3IAF - chains A and C of the 4 polymer chains in the assembly; structure by X-ray diffraction, 2.80 A resolution.

# Chain A (and C)
Molecule: Benzaldehyde lyase
Source organism: Pseudomonas fluorescens
Notes: EC 4.1.2.38; chain C of this document is another copy of the same molecule, construct and numbering; everything in this record applies to it too
UniProtKB: Q9F4L3 (Q9F4L3_PSEFL); numbering as in UniProt (aligned over 1-562)
Sequence (570 residues; row label = number of the first residue in the row):
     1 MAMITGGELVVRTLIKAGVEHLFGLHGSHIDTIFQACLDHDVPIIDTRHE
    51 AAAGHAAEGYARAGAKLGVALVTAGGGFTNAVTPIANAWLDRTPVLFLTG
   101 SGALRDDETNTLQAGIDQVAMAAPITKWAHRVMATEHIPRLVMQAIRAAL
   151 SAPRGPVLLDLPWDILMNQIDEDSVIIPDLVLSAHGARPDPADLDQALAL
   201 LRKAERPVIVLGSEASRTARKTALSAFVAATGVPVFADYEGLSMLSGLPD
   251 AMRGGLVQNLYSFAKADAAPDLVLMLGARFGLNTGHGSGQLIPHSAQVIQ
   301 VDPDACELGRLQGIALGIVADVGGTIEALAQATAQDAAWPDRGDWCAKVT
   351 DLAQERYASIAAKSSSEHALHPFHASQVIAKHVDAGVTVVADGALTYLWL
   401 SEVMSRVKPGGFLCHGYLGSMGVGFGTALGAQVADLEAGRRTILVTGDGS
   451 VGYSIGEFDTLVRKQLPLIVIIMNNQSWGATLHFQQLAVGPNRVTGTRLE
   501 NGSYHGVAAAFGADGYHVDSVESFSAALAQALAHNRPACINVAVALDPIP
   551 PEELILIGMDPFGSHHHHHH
Not modelled in the structure: 1, 556-570
Sequence notes: engineered mutation Ser28 (Ala in Q9F4L3); expression tag (563-570)
Modified positions: Ser28 (phosphoserine; SEP)
Bound ions: Mg2+: Asp448, Asn475, Ser477 (together with thiamine diphosphate)
Residues lining bound ligands:
  - thiamine diphosphate (TPP), molecule 1: Leu25, His26, Gly27, Ser28, Glu50, Thr73, Gly76, Gly77, Asn80, Gln113
  - thiamine diphosphate (TPP), molecule 2: Gly393, Ala394, Leu395, Thr396, Gly419, Ser420, Met421, Gly447, Asp448, Gly449, Ser450, Tyr453, Met473, Asn475, Ser477, Trp478, Gly479, Ala480, Thr481, Leu499

# Chain A / chain C interface
Pairs across the interface - 29 pairs, chain A then chain C:
  Leu104(A) - Met133(C)  hydrophobic
  Leu104(A) - His137(C)
  Arg105(A) - His137(C)
  Asp106(A) - His137(C)  hydrogen bond (backbone-side chain)
  Asp107(A) - His130(C)  salt bridge
  Asp107(A) - Arg131(C)
  Asp107(A) - Met133(C)
  Asp107(A) - His137(C)
  Asp107(A) - Arg140(C)  hydrogen bond (backbone-side chain)
  Glu108(A) - Trp128(C)
  Glu108(A) - His130(C)  salt bridge
  Glu108(A) - Arg140(C)  hydrogen bond (backbone-side chain)
  Glu108(A) - Leu141(C)
  Glu108(A) - Gln144(C)
  Thr109(A) - Arg140(C)
  Trp128(A) - Glu108(C)
  His130(A) - Asp107(C)  salt bridge
  His130(A) - Glu108(C)  salt bridge
  Met133(A) - Leu104(C)
  Met133(A) - Met133(C)  hydrophobic
  His137(A) - Leu104(C)
  His137(A) - Arg105(C)
  His137(A) - Asp106(C)
  His137(A) - Asp107(C)
  Arg140(A) - Asp107(C)  hydrogen bond (side chain-backbone)
  Arg140(A) - Glu108(C)  hydrogen bond (side chain-backbone)
  Arg140(A) - Thr109(C)
  Leu141(A) - Glu108(C)
  Gln144(A) - Glu108(C)
Also at the interface, not in a pair above, chain A (14 interface residues in all): Arg131

# Overview
Chain A and chain C each contribute 14 residues to their interface, with 5 hydrogen bonds and 4 salt bridges.
Polar contacts include Asp107(A)-His130(C), Glu108(A)-His130(C) and Asp106(A)-His137(C). Bound to chain A:
thiamine diphosphate. The Mg2+ site is built by Asp448(A), Asn475(A) and Ser477(A).
Chain A and chain C are both Benzaldehyde lyase (Pseudomonas fluorescens); the structure, Structure of
benzaldehyde lyase A28S mutant with monomethyl benzoylphosphonate, was determined by X-ray diffraction,
deposited together with 3IAE.
